2BU1 - chains B and R of the 5 polymer chains in the assembly; structure by X-ray diffraction, 2.20 A resolution.

Chain B:
Protein: MS2 coat protein
Organism: Bacteriophage MS2
UniProt: P03612 (COAT_BPMS2); numbering as in UniProt (aligned over 1-129)
Chain sequence (129 residues; numbered 1 to 129; the number before each row is that of its first residue):
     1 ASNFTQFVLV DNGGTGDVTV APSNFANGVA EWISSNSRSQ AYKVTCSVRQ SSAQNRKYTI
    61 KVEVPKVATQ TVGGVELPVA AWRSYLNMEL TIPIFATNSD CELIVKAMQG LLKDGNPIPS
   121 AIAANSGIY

Chain R:
Molecule: 19-nt RNA strand
Notes: fragment: coat protein-binding hairpin, residues 2-18
Sequence (19 nucleotides; numbered 1 to 19; the number before each row is that of its first residue):
     1 ACAUGAGGAU UACCCAUGU
Not modelled in the structure: 1, 19
Modified positions: 5BU (5-bromo-uridine-5'-monophosphate) at position 11

How chain B and chain R interact:
Pairs across the interface (17; chain B residue first):
  Val29(B) - A6(R)  base contact
  Thr45(B) - A6(R)  hydrogen bond to the base
  Ser47(B) - A6(R)  hydrogen bond to the base
  Arg49(B) - A6(R)  sugar contact
  Arg49(B) - G8(R)  salt bridge to the phosphate
  Ser51(B) - G8(R)  phosphate contact
  Ser51(B) - A9(R)  hydrogen bond to the phosphate
  Ser52(B) - G8(R)  phosphate contact
  Ser52(B) - A9(R)  hydrogen bond to the phosphate
  Asn55(B) - A9(R)  hydrogen bond to the phosphate
  Asn55(B) - U10(R)  hydrogen bond to the phosphate
  Lys57(B) - G8(R)  phosphate contact
  Lys57(B) - A9(R)  salt bridge to the phosphate
  Thr59(B) - A6(R)  hydrogen bond to the sugar
  Lys61(B) - G5(R)  salt bridge to the phosphate
  Lys61(B) - A6(R)  salt bridge to the phosphate
  Thr91(B) - 5BU_11(R)  hydrogen bond to the base
Interface residues without a listed pair, chain B (14 interface residues in all): Cys46, Asn87, Glu89
Interface residues without a listed pair, chain R (7 interface residues in all): G7

In short:
14 residues of chain B and 7 residues of chain R are in contact, with 8 hydrogen bonds and 4 salt bridges.
Among the polar pairs are Thr45(B)-A6(R), Ser47(B)-A6(R) and Thr91(B)-5BU_11(R).
Chain B is MS2 coat protein (Bacteriophage MS2) and chain R is a 19-nt RNA strand; the structure, MS2-RNA
hairpin (5BRU -5) complex, was determined by X-ray diffraction (same publication as 2C4Y, 2C4Z, 2C50, 2C51 and
2C4Q).
